Entry 5KJ8 (X-ray diffraction, 4.10 A resolution (low resolution: residue-level contacts below are approximate; hydrogen-bond / salt-bridge calls are withheld)); this record covers chains D and E of the 5 polymer chains in the assembly.

[Chain D]
Protein: Synaptosomal-associated protein 25
Source organism: Rattus norvegicus
UniProtKB: P60881 (SNP25_RAT), isoform P60881-2; residue numbers follow UniProt; this construct covers 141-204
Chain sequence (64 residues; numbered 141 to 204; the number before each row is that of its first residue):
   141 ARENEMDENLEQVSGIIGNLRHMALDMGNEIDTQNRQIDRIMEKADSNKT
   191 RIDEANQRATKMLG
Unresolved in the structure: 141
Curated features (UniProtKB/Swiss-Prot):
  - site ((Microbial infection) Cleavage): R180, I181, Q197, R198
  - modified residue (Phosphoserine): S154, S187

[Chain E]
Protein: Synaptotagmin-1
Source organism: Rattus norvegicus
UniProtKB: P21707 (SYT1_RAT); residues 141-419 here = UniProt positions 141-419
Chain sequence (279 residues; row label = number of the first residue in the row):
   141 KLGKLQYSLDYDFQNNQLLVGIIQAAELPALDMGGTSDPYVKVFLLPDKK
   191 KKFETKVHRKTLNPVFNEQFTFKVPYSELGGKTLVMAVYDFDRFSKHDII
   241 GEFKVPMNTVDFGHVTEEWRDLQSAEKEEQEKLGDICFSLRYVPTAGKLT
   291 VVILEAKNLKKMDVGGLSDPYVKIHLMQNGKRLKKKKTTIKKNTLNPYYN
   341 ESFSFEVPFEQIQKVQVVVTVLDYDKIGKNDAIGKVFVGYNSTGAELRHW
   391 SDMLANPRRPIAQWHTLQVEEEVDAMLAV
Metal / ion sites: Ca2+ site 1: D172, D230, F231, D232; Ca2+ site 2: D172, D178; Ca2+ site 3: D303, D309, D363, Y364; Ca2+ site 4: D303, D363, D365; Ca2+ site 5: E346 (shared with 3 residues of chain K)
Curated features (UniProtKB/Swiss-Prot):
  - binding site (Ca(2+)): L171, D172, D178, D230, F231, D232, S235, K236, D238, D303, D309, D363, D365, D371
  - modified residue: Y229 (Phosphotyrosine), S264 (Phosphoserine), S342 (Phosphoserine), S344 (Phosphoserine)
  - mutagenesis: R233 (R233Q: Impaired Ca(2+)-affinity), M302 (M302K: Fails to localize at nerve terminals), D303 (D303G: Fails to relocalize to nerve terminals after stimulation of neurotransmitter release), D365 (D365E: Fails to relocalize to nerve terminals after stimulation of neurotransmitter release), I367 (I367T: Slows synaptic vesicle fusion kinetics and exocytosis. Impairs the kinetics of synaptic vesicle endocytosis), N370 (N370K: Slows synaptic vesicle fusion kinetics and exocytosis)

[How chain D and chain E interact]
Pairs across the interface - 7 pairs, chain D then chain E:
  N159(D) - E295(E)
  N159(D) - N336(E)
  N159(D) - Y338(E)
  H162(D) - Y338(E)
  M163(D) - Y338(E)
  D166(D) - Y338(E)
  D166(D) - N340(E)
Also at the interface, not in a pair above, chain E (7 interface residues in all): K331, P337, Y339

[In short]
4 residues of chain D and 7 residues of chain E are in contact. The Ca2+ site 1 is built by D172(E), D230(E),
F231(E) and D232(E). From UniProt: 14 Ca2+-binding residues and 6 mutagenesis sites on chain E.
Chain D is Synaptosomal-associated protein 25 and chain E is Synaptotagmin-1, both from Rattus norvegicus; the
structure, Structure of the Ca2+-bound synaptotagmin-1 SNARE complex (long unit cell form) - from synchrotron
diffraction, was determined by X-ray diffraction (same publication as 5KJ7).
